Entry 2NVQ (X-ray diffraction, 2.90 A resolution); this record covers chains A and E of the 13 polymer chains in the assembly.

# Chain A
Protein: DNA-directed RNA polymerase II largest subunit
Source organism: Saccharomyces cerevisiae
Notes: EC 2.7.7.6
Reference sequence: P04050 (RPB1_YEAST); residues 1-1733 here = UniProt positions 1-1733
Chain sequence (1733 residues; each row starts with the number of its first residue):
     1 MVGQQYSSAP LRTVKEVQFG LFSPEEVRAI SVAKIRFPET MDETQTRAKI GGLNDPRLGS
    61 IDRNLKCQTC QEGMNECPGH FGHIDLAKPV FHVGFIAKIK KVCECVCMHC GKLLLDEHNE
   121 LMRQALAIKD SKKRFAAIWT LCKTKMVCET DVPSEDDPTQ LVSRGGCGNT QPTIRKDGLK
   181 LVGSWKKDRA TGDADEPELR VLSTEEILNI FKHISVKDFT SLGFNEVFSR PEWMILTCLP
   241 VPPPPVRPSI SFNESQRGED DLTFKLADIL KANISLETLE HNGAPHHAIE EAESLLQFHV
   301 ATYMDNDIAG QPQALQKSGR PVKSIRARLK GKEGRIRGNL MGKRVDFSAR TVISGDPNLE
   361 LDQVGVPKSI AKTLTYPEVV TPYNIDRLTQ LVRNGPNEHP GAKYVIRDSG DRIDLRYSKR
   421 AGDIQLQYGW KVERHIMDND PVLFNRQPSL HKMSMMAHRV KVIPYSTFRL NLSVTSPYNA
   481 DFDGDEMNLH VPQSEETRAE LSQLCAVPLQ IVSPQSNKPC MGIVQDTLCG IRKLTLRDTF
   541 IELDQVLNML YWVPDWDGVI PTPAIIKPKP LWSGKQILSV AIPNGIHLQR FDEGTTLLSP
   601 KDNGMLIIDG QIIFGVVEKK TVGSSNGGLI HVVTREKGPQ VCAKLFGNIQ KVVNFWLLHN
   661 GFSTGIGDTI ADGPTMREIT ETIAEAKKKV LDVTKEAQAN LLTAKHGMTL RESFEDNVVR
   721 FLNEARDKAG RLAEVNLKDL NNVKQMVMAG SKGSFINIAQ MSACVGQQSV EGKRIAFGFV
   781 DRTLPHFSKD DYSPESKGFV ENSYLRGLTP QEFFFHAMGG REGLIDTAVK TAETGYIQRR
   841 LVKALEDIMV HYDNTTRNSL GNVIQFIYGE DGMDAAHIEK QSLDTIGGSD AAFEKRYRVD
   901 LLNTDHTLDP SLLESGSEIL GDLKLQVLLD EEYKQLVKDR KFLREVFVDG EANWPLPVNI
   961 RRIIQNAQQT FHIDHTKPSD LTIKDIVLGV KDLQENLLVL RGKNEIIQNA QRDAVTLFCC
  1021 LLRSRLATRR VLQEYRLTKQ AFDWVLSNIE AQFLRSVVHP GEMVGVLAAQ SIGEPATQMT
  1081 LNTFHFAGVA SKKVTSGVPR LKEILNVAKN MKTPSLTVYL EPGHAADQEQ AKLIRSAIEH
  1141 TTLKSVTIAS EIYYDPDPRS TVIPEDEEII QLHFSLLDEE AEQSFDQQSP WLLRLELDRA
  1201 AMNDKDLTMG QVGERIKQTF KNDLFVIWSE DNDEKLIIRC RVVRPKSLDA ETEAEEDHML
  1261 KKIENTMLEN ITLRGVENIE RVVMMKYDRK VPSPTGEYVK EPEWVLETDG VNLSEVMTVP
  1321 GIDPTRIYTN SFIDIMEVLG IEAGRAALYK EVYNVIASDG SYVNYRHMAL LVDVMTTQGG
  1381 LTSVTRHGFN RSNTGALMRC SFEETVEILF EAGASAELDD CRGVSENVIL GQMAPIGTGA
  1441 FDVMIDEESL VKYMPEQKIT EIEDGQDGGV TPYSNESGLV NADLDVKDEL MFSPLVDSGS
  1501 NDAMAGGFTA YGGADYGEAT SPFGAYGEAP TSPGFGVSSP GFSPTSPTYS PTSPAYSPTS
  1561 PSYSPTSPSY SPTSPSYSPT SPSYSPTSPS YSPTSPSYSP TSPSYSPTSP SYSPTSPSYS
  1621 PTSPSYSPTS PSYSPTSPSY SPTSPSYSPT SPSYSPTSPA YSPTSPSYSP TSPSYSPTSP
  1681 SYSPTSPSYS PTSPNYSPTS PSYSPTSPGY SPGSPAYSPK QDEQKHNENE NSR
Not modelled in the structure: 1-2, 155-160, 187-198, 1177-1186, 1244-1253, 1446-1733
Metal / ion sites: Zn2+ site 1: Cys67, Cys70, Cys77, His80; Zn2+ site 2: Cys107, Cys110, Cys148, Cys167; Mg2+: Asp483, Asp485
Ligand contacts: deoxyuridine-5'-triphosphate (DUT): Arg446, Asp481, Asp483, Asp485, Lys752
UniProt features mapped onto this chain:
  - region: Pro248 to Asp260 (Lid loop), Asn306 to Lys323 (Rudder loop), Pro810 to Glu822 (Bridging helix)
  - binding site (Zn(2+)): Cys67, Cys70, Cys77, His80, Cys107, Cys110, Cys148, Cys167
  - binding site (Mg(2+)): Asp481, Asp483, Asp485
  - modified residue: Thr1471 (Phosphothreonine)
  - cross-link (Glycyl lysine isopeptide (Lys-Gly)): Lys695 (interchain with G-Cter in ubiquitin), Lys1246 (interchain with G-Cter in ubiquitin), Lys1350 (interchain with G-Cter in ubiquitin)
  - natural variant: Ser1653 to Pro1659 (deletion: In strain: A364A)
  - mutagenesis: Lys1246 (K1246R: Impairs ubiquitination during transcription stress)
What the authors report for this chain:
  - catalytic residues: His1085 (proposed by the authors, not directly observed)
  - mutagenesis - R446A: abolished growth

# Chain E
Protein: DNA-directed RNA polymerases I, II, and III 27 kDa polypeptide
Source organism: Saccharomyces cerevisiae
Notes: EC 2.7.7.6
Reference sequence: P20434 (RPB5_YEAST); residue numbers follow UniProt; this construct covers 1-215
Chain sequence (215 residues; numbered 1 to 215; the number before each row is that of its first residue):
     1 MDQENERNIS RLWRAFRTVK EMVKDRGYFI TQEEVELPLE DFKAKYCDSM GRPQRKMMSF
    61 QANPTEESIS KFPDMGSLWV EFCDEPSVGV KTMKTFVIHI QEKNFQTGIF VYQNNITPSA
   121 MKLVPSIPPA TIETFNEAAL VVNITHHELV PKHIRLSSDE KRELLKRYRL KESQLPRIQR
   181 ADPVALYLGL KRGEVVKIIR KSETSGRYAS YRICM
Not modelled in the structure: 1

# How chain A and chain E interact
Pairs across the interface (84; chain A residue first):
  Arg857(A) - Tyr168(E)  hydrogen bond (side chain-backbone)
  Arg857(A) - Leu170(E)
  Leu860(A) - Gln174(E)  hydrogen bond (backbone-side chain)
  Gly861(A) - Gln174(E)
  Asn862(A) - Ser173(E)
  Asn862(A) - Gln174(E)
  Val863(A) - Leu170(E)  hydrophobic
  Val863(A) - Gln174(E)
  Val863(A) - Pro176(E)
  Gln865(A) - Tyr208(E)
  Phe866(A) - Tyr208(E)  hydrogen bond (backbone-side chain)
  Phe866(A) - Ser210(E)
  Phe866(A) - Tyr211(E)
  Gly869(A) - Thr204(E)  hydrogen bond (backbone-side chain)
  Glu870(A) - Arg200(E)  salt bridge
  Glu870(A) - Ser202(E)  hydrogen bond
  Glu870(A) - Thr204(E)
  Glu870(A) - Ser205(E)  hydrogen bond (backbone-side chain)
  Glu870(A) - Tyr208(E)
  Asp871(A) - Thr204(E)  hydrogen bond
  Asp871(A) - Ser205(E)
  Phe942(A) - Lys201(E)
  Phe942(A) - Gly206(E)
  Phe942(A) - Arg207(E)
  Glu945(A) - Lys201(E)  salt bridge
  Val946(A) - Lys201(E)
  Val946(A) - Ser202(E)
  Val946(A) - Gly206(E)
  Phe947(A) - Glu203(E)
  Trp954(A) - Glu203(E)
  Asn1004(A) - Arg167(E)
  Ile1006(A) - Glu163(E)
  Ile1006(A) - Arg167(E)
  Ile1006(A) - Tyr168(E)  hydrophobic
  Ala1010(A) - Tyr168(E)
  Asp1013(A) - Ser205(E)
  Asp1013(A) - Arg207(E)  salt bridge
  Ala1014(A) - Ser205(E)
  Thr1016(A) - Ser205(E)
  Leu1017(A) - Glu203(E)
  Leu1017(A) - Thr204(E)
  Leu1017(A) - Ser205(E)
  Leu1017(A) - Gly206(E)
  Met1317(A) - Val142(E)
  Thr1318(A) - Arg11(E)  hydrogen bond
  Thr1318(A) - Arg14(E)  hydrogen bond (backbone-side chain)
  Val1319(A) - Arg14(E)
  Pro1320(A) - Arg7(E)
  Pro1320(A) - Arg14(E)
  Pro1324(A) - Val142(E)  hydrophobic
  Pro1324(A) - His147(E)  hydrogen bond (backbone-side chain)
  Thr1325(A) - His146(E)  hydrogen bond (side chain-backbone)
  Thr1325(A) - His147(E)  hydrogen bond (backbone-side chain)
  Thr1325(A) - Glu148(E)  hydrogen bond (backbone-backbone)
  Arg1326(A) - His147(E)
  Arg1326(A) - Glu148(E)
  Ile1327(A) - His147(E)  hydrogen bond (backbone-side chain)
  Glu1337(A) - Pro183(E)
  Val1338(A) - Ile144(E)
  Val1338(A) - Pro183(E)
  Leu1339(A) - Ile144(E)  hydrophobic
  Leu1339(A) - His147(E)
  Gly1340(A) - Asp182(E)
  Gly1340(A) - Pro183(E)
  Ile1341(A) - Ile178(E)  hydrophobic
  Ile1341(A) - Asp182(E)  hydrogen bond (backbone-side chain)
  Ile1341(A) - Arg212(E)
  Glu1342(A) - Pro151(E)
  Glu1342(A) - Ile198(E)
  Glu1342(A) - Arg200(E)  salt bridge
  Glu1342(A) - Arg212(E)  salt bridge
  Ala1343(A) - Leu149(E)
  Arg1345(A) - Arg200(E)
  Ala1346(A) - Leu149(E)  hydrophobic
  Tyr1349(A) - Glu203(E)  hydrogen bond
  Tyr1365(A) - Glu203(E)
  Arg1366(A) - Thr204(E)  hydrogen bond
  Asp1373(A) - Arg200(E)  salt bridge
  Thr1376(A) - Arg212(E)  hydrogen bond (backbone-side chain)
  Thr1377(A) - Pro176(E)
  Thr1377(A) - Arg177(E)  hydrogen bond (backbone-backbone)
  Gln1378(A) - Arg177(E)
  Gly1379(A) - Arg177(E)
  Gly1379(A) - Gln179(E)
Also at the interface, not in a pair above, chain A (54 interface residues in all): Ile867, Leu956, Glu1005, Ile1007, Tyr1328, Met1336, Gly1380
Also at the interface, not in a pair above, chain E (43 interface residues in all): Ala138, Val141, Val150, His153, Leu175, Val184, Ala209, Met215

# Overview
The interface between chain A and chain E involves 54 residues on one side and 43 on the other; the contacts
include 19 hydrogen bonds and 6 salt bridges. Polar pairs include Glu870(A)-Arg200(E), Glu945(A)-Lys201(E) and
Asp1013(A)-Arg207(E). Bound to chain A: deoxyuridine-5'-triphosphate. The paper reports the catalytic residue
His1085(A); R446A of chain A abolishes growth.
Here chain A is DNA-directed RNA polymerase II largest subunit and chain E is DNA-directed RNA polymerases I,
II, and III 27 kDa polypeptide, both from Saccharomyces cerevisiae. Entry 2NVQ (RNA Polymerase II Elongation
Complex in 150 mM Mg+2 with 2'dUTP) was determined by X-ray diffraction (same publication as 2E2H, 2E2I, 2E2J,
2NVT, 2NVX, 2NVY, 2NVZ and 2YU9).
